PDB entry 8HIT | X-ray diffraction, 3.20 A resolution | chains A and B of the 3 polymer chains in the assembly

[Chain A]
Molecule: JS007-vh
Organism: Mus musculus
Amino-acid sequence (118 residues; row label = number of the first residue in the row):
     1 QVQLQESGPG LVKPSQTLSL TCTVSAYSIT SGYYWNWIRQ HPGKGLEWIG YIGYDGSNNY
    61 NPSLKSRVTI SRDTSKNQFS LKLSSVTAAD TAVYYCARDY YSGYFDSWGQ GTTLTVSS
Cystine bridges: Cys22-Cys96

[Chain B]
Molecule: JS007-vl
Organism: Mus musculus
Amino-acid sequence (107 residues; each row starts with the number of its first residue):
     1 DIQMTQSPSS LSASVGDRVT ITCRASQNVG TYVAWYQQKP GKVPKPLIYS TSYRYSGVPS
    61 RFSGSGSGTD FTLTISSLQP EDVATYFCHQ YDTYPLTFGA GTKLELK
Cystine bridges: Cys23-Cys88

[Interface between chain A and chain B]
Contacting residue pairs (39):
  Ile38(A) with Phe98(B), hydrophobic
  Gln40(A) with Gln38(B), hydrogen bond; Phe87(B)
  Gly45(A) with Ala100(B)
  Leu46(A) with Phe87(B), hydrophobic; Phe98(B)
  Trp48(A) with Tyr94(B), hydrophobic; Pro95(B), hydrophobic; Leu96(B); Phe98(B)
  Tyr51(A) with Tyr94(B), hydrophobic
  Asn59(A) with Tyr94(B)
  Asn61(A) with Pro95(B)
  Pro62(A) with Pro95(B)
  Tyr95(A) with Gln38(B); Pro44(B)
  Asp99(A) with Tyr94(B); Leu96(B)
  Tyr101(A) with Tyr94(B), hydrophobic
  Ser102(A) with Tyr91(B), hydrogen bond (side chain-backbone); Asp92(B); Tyr94(B), hydrogen bond (backbone-side chain)
  Gly103(A) with His89(B); Tyr91(B)
  Tyr104(A) with Ala34(B), hydrophobic; Tyr36(B); Tyr49(B), hydrophobic; Tyr91(B)
  Phe105(A) with Tyr36(B), hydrogen bond (backbone-side chain); Pro46(B); His89(B); Leu96(B), hydrophobic; Phe98(B), hydrophobic
  Asp106(A) with Pro46(B); Tyr55(B), hydrogen bond (backbone-side chain)
  Trp108(A) with Val43(B), hydrophobic; Pro44(B)
  Gly109(A) with Val43(B)
  Gln110(A) with Val43(B)
Other interface residues (no listed pair), chain A (22 interface residues in all): Glu47, Tyr100
Other interface residues (no listed pair), chain B (20 interface residues in all): Lys42, Thr93, Gly99

[Overview]
Chain A and chain B form an interface of 22 and 20 residues respectively, with 5 hydrogen bonds. Polar
contacts include Gln40(A)-Gln38(B), Ser102(A)-Tyr91(B) and Ser102(A)-Tyr94(B).
Here chain A is JS007-vh and chain B is JS007-vl, both from Mus musculus. Entry 8HIT (Crystal structure of
anti-CTLA-4 humanized IgG1 MAb--JS007 in complex with human CTLA-4) was determined by X-ray diffraction.
